Entry 4QUX (X-ray diffraction, 3.00 A resolution); this record covers chains A and B of the 28 polymer chains in the assembly.

[Chain A]
Name: Proteasome subunit alpha type-2
Organism: Saccharomyces cerevisiae
Notes: EC 3.4.25.1; engineered mutation(s): A49T
Reference sequence: P23639 (PSA2_YEAST); residues 1-250 here = UniProt positions 1-250
Sequence (250 residues; row label = number of the first residue in the row):
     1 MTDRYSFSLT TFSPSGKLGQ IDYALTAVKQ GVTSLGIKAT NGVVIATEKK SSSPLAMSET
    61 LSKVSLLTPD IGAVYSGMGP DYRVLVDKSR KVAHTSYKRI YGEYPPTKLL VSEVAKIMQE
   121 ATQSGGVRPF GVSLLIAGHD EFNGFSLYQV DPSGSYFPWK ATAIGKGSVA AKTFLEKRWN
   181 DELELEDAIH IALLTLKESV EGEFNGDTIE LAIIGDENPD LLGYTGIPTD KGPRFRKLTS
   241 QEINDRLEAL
Curated features (UniProtKB/Swiss-Prot):
  - cross-link: Lys108 (Glycyl lysine isopeptide (Lys-Gly) (interchain with G-Cter in ubiquitin))

[Chain B]
Name: Proteasome subunit alpha type-3
Organism: Saccharomyces cerevisiae
Notes: EC 3.4.25.1
Reference sequence: P23638 (PSA3_YEAST); residues 0-257 here correspond to UniProt positions 1-258 (UniProt number = residue number + 1)
Sequence (258 residues; row label = number of the first residue in the row; numbering starts at 0):
     0 MGSRRYDSRT TIFSPEGRLY QVEYALESIS HAGTAIGIMA SDGIVLAAER KVTSTLLEQD
    60 TSTEKLYKLN DKIAVAVAGL TADAEILINT ARIHAQNYLK TYNEDIPVEI LVRRLSDIKQ
   120 GYTQHGGLRP FGVSFIYAGY DDRYGYQLYT SNPSGNYTGW KAISVGANTS AAQTLLQMDY
   180 KDDMKVDDAI ELALKTLSKT TDSSALTYDR LEFATIRKGA NDGEVYQKIF KPQEIKDILV
   240 KTGITKKDED EEADEDMK
Not modelled in the structure: 0, 245-257
Curated features (UniProtKB/Swiss-Prot):
  - cross-link (Glycyl lysine isopeptide (Lys-Gly)): Lys99 (interchain with G-Cter in ubiquitin), Lys198 (interchain with G-Cter in ubiquitin), Lys230 (interchain with G-Cter in ubiquitin)

[Chain A / chain B interface]
Contacting residue pairs (65):
  Arg4(A) - Ser2(B)  hydrogen bond (backbone-side chain)
  Tyr5(A) - Ser2(B)
  Tyr5(A) - Tyr5(B)
  Ser6(A) - Gly125(B)
  Ser6(A) - Leu127(B)
  Phe7(A) - Ser2(B)
  Phe7(A) - Tyr5(B)
  Phe7(A) - Asp6(B)
  Phe7(A) - Gly126(B)
  Ser8(A) - Gly126(B)  hydrogen bond (backbone-backbone)
  Ser8(A) - Leu127(B)
  Ser8(A) - Arg128(B)  hydrogen bond (side chain-backbone)
  Thr10(A) - Arg128(B)
  Thr11(A) - Ser7(B)
  Thr11(A) - Thr9(B)
  Thr11(A) - Gln20(B)
  Phe12(A) - Gln20(B)
  Phe12(A) - Tyr23(B)
  Phe12(A) - Ala24(B)  hydrophobic
  Phe12(A) - Ser27(B)
  Phe12(A) - Leu79(B)  hydrophobic
  Phe12(A) - Arg128(B)
  Phe12(A) - Pro129(B)
  Phe12(A) - Gly131(B)
  Ser13(A) - Tyr23(B)
  Pro14(A) - Tyr23(B)  hydrophobic
  Pro14(A) - Glu26(B)
  Ser15(A) - Glu26(B)
  Ser15(A) - His30(B)
  Gly16(A) - Tyr23(B)
  Gly16(A) - Ser27(B)  hydrogen bond (backbone-side chain)
  Lys38(A) - Glu57(B)  salt bridge
  Ser112(A) - Glu84(B)
  Lys116(A) - Ile85(B)
  Gln119(A) - Ala81(B)
  Gln119(A) - Asp82(B)  hydrogen bond
  Gln119(A) - Ile85(B)
  Gln119(A) - Arg128(B)
  Thr122(A) - Arg128(B)  hydrogen bond (backbone-side chain)
  Gln123(A) - Tyr121(B)
  Gln123(A) - Leu127(B)
  Gln123(A) - Arg128(B)  hydrogen bond (side chain-backbone)
  Gln123(A) - Pro129(B)
  Gln123(A) - Phe130(B)
  Gly125(A) - Leu127(B)
  Ser153(A) - Ala81(B)
  Gly154(A) - Ala81(B)
  Ser155(A) - Ala81(B)
  Tyr156(A) - Glu84(B)  hydrogen bond
  Phe157(A) - Leu56(B)  hydrophobic
  Pro158(A) - Leu56(B)
  Pro158(A) - Glu57(B)  hydrogen bond (backbone-backbone)
  Pro158(A) - Thr60(B)
  Pro158(A) - Ser61(B)
  Trp159(A) - Ser53(B)
  Trp159(A) - Leu55(B)
  Trp159(A) - Leu56(B)
  Lys160(A) - Thr54(B)
  Lys160(A) - Leu55(B)  hydrogen bond (backbone-backbone)
  Lys160(A) - Leu56(B)
  Lys160(A) - Glu57(B)
  Ala161(A) - Leu55(B)
  Leu175(A) - Leu55(B)  hydrophobic
  Glu176(A) - Thr54(B)
  Glu176(A) - Leu55(B)
Other interface residues (no listed pair), chain A (35 interface residues in all): Leu18, Ser124, Tyr148, Lys172, Trp179
Other interface residues (no listed pair), chain B (32 interface residues in all): Thr80

[Summary]
Chain A and chain B form an interface of 35 and 32 residues respectively; the contacts include 10 hydrogen
bonds and 1 salt bridge. Polar contacts include Lys38(A)-Glu57(B), Arg4(A)-Ser2(B) and Ser8(A)-Arg128(B).
Chain A is Proteasome subunit alpha type-2 and chain B is Proteasome subunit alpha type-3, both from
Saccharomyces cerevisiae; the structure, yCP beta5-A49T-mutant, was determined by X-ray diffraction together
with 4QUY, 4QV0, 4QV1, 4QV3, 4QV4, 4QV5 and 42 further entries from the same study.
